PDB entry 2UZY | X-ray diffraction, 4.00 A resolution | chains A and B

Chain A:
Molecule: Internalin B
Source organism: Listeria monocytogenes
Notes: fragment: internalin domain (cap, lrr, ir)\: inlb321, residues 36-321
Reference sequence: P25147 (INLB_LISMO); residue numbers follow UniProt; this construct covers 36-321
Amino-acid sequence (289 residues; numbered 33 to 321; the number before each row is that of its first residue):
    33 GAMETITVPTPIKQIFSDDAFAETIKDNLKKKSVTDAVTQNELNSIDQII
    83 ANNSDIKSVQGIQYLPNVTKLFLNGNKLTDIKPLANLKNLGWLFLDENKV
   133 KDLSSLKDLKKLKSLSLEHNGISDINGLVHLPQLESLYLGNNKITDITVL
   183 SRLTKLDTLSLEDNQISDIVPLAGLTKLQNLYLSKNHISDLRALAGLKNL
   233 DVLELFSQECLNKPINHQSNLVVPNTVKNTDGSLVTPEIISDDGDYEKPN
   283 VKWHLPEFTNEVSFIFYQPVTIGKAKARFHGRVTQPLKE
Unresolved in the structure: 33-34, 321
Reported in the primary citation:
  - mutagenesis - F104S: decreased binding to Hepatocyte growth factor receptor (chain B) (citing earlier work)

Chain B:
Molecule: Hepatocyte growth factor receptor
Source organism: Homo sapiens
Notes: fragment: sema, psi, ig1, ig2\: met741, residues 25-740
Reference sequence: P08581 (MET_HUMAN); residue numbers follow UniProt; this construct covers 25-740
Amino-acid sequence (727 residues; each row starts with the number of its first residue):
    22 ETRECKEALAKSEMNVNMKCQLPNFTAETPIQNVILHEHHIFLGATNYIY
    72 VLNEEDLQKVAEYKTGPVLEHPDCFPCQDCSSKANLSGGVWKDNINMALV
   122 VDTYYDDQLISCGSVNRGTCQRHVFPHNHTADIQSEVHCIFSPQIEEPSQ
   172 CPDCVVSALGAKVLSSVKDRFINFFVGNTINSSYFPDHPLHSISVRRLKE
   222 TKDGFMFLTDQSYIDVLPEFRDSYPIKYVHAFESNNFIYFLTVQRETLDA
   272 QTFHTRIIRFCSINSGLHSYMEMPLECILTEKRKKRSTKKEVFNILQAAY
   322 VSKPGAQLARQIGASLNDDILFAVFAQSKPDSAEPMDRSAMCAFPIKYVN
   372 DFFNKIVNKNNVRCLQHFYGPNHEHCFNRTLLRNSSGCEARRDEYRTEFT
   422 TALQRVDLFMGQFSEVLLTSISTFIKGDLTIANLGTSEGRFMQVVVSRSG
   472 PSTPHVNFLLDSHPVSPEVIVEHTLNQNGYTLVITGKKITKIPLNGLGCR
   522 HFQSCSQCLSAPPFVQCGWCHDKCVRSEECLSGTWTQQICLPAIYKVFPN
   572 SAPLEGGTRLTICGWDFGFRRNNKFDLKKTRVLLGNESCTLTLSESTMNT
   622 LKCTVGPAMNKHFNMSIIISNGHGTTQYSTFSYVDPVITSISPKYGPMAG
   672 GTLLTLTGNYLNSGNSRHISIGGKTCTLKSVSNSILECYTPAQTISTEFA
   722 VKLKIDLANRETSIFSYREDLHHHHHH
Unresolved in the structure: 22-41, 92-110, 151-155, 206-209, 302-311, 378-383, 398-406, 411-413, 628-633, 681-688, 742-748
Differences from the reference sequence: conflict Cys41 (Tyr in P08581), Ala344 (Gly in P08581)
UniProt features mapped onto this chain:
  - site: Arg307, Ser308 (Cleavage)
  - glycosylation: Asn45 (N-linked (GlcNAc...) asparagine), Asn106 (N-linked (GlcNAc...) asparagine), Asn149 (N-linked (GlcNAc...) asparagine), Asn202 (N-linked (GlcNAc...) asparagine), Asn399 (N-linked (GlcNAc...) asparagine), Asn405 (N-linked (GlcNAc...) asparagine), Thr582 (O-linked (Man) threonine), Asn607 (N-linked (GlcNAc...) asparagine), Asn635 (N-linked (GlcNAc...) asparagine), Thr676 (O-linked (Man) threonine)
  - natural variant: His150 (H150Y: Found in a case of cancer of unknown primary origin; uncertain significance), Asn375 (N375K: Found in lung cancer also including cases carrying EGFR mutations; uncertain significance; N375S), Cys385 (C385Y: Found in a case of cancer of unknown primary origin; uncertain significance)
Cystine bridges: Cys133-Cys141, Cys172-Cys175, Cys282-Cys409, Cys298-Cys363, Cys385-Cys397, Cys520-Cys538, Cys526-Cys561, Cys529-Cys545, Cys541-Cys551, Cys610-Cys624, Cys697-Cys709

Chain A / chain B interface:
Pairs across the interface - 55 pairs, chain A then chain B:
  Gln80(A) with Thr646(B), hydrogen bond
  Ile82(A) with His644(B)
  Asn84(A) with Ile560(B); Gly643(B); His644(B)
  Asn85(A) with Gln559(B); Ile560(B)
  Phe104(A) with Ser641(B); Gly643(B); His644(B); Thr646(B)
  Asn106(A) with Gly643(B), hydrogen bond (side chain-backbone)
  Trp124(A) with Arg602(B); Leu604(B), hydrophobic; Ser641(B)
  Asp128(A) with Lys600(B), salt bridge
  Glu129(A) with Arg592(B), salt bridge
  Ser148(A) with Lys600(B)
  Glu150(A) with Lys600(B), salt bridge
  Ser168(A) with Arg602(B), hydrogen bond
  Tyr170(A) with Lys599(B), hydrogen bond (side chain-backbone); Lys600(B); Arg602(B)
  Asp189(A) with Arg602(B), salt bridge
  Thr190(A) with Arg602(B), hydrogen bond
  Glu194(A) with Lys599(B), salt bridge
  Gln211(A) with Leu612(B)
  Asn212(A) with Leu614(B)
  Tyr214(A) with Lys599(B); Leu614(B)
  Asp233(A) with Thr613(B); Leu614(B), hydrogen bond (side chain-backbone); Ser615(B), hydrogen bond
  Val234(A) with Leu614(B), hydrophobic
  Phe238(A) with Arg469(B); Ser470(B)
  Ser239(A) with Ser470(B)
  Glu270(A) with Tyr369(B); Arg426(B), salt bridge; Val427(B); Arg469(B), salt bridge
  Ile271(A) with Ile333(B); Arg426(B)
  Asp277(A) with Lys376(B), salt bridge
  Ile297(A) with Arg331(B); Gln332(B)
  Tyr299(A) with Val427(B); Arg469(B)
  Pro301(A) with Thr301(B)
  Arg310(A) with Met431(B), hydrogen bond; Arg469(B), hydrogen bond (side chain-backbone); Ser470(B), hydrogen bond (side chain-backbone)
  His312(A) with Gln332(B); Arg469(B)
  Arg314(A) with Arg331(B), hydrogen bond (side chain-backbone)
Interface residues without a listed pair, chain A (38 interface residues in all): Phe126, His151, Glu167, Ser192, Asp275, Gly276
Interface residues without a listed pair, chain B (33 interface residues in all): Gly334, Asp372, Asp428, Asp597, Ser609, Ile639, Gly645

In short:
38 residues of chain A face 33 of chain B across their interface; the contacts include 11 hydrogen bonds and 8
salt bridges. Polar contacts include Asp128(A)-Lys600(B), Glu129(A)-Arg592(B) and Glu150(A)-Lys600(B). From
the paper: F104S of chain A reduces binding to Hepatocyte growth factor receptor (chain B).
Here chain A is Internalin B (Listeria monocytogenes) and chain B is Hepatocyte growth factor receptor (Homo
sapiens). Entry 2UZY (Structure of the human receptor tyrosine kinase Met in complex with the Listeria
monocytogenes invasion protein ...) was determined by X-ray diffraction.
